PDB entry 9I7P | electron microscopy, 3.20 A resolution | chains E and A of the 10 polymer chains in the assembly

== Chain E ==
Molecule: Mitochondrial import receptor subunit Tom5
From: Thermochaetoides thermophila DSM 1495
Chain sequence (50 residues; row label = number of the first residue in the row):
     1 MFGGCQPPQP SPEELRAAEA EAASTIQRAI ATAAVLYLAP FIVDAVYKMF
Not modelled in the structure: 1-7

== Chain A ==
Molecule: Mitochondrial import receptor subunit (Tom40)-like protein
From: Thermochaetoides thermophila DSM 1495
UniProtKB: G0S7S2 (G0S7S2_CHATD); residue numbers follow UniProt; this construct covers 1-256, 267-347
Chain sequence (347 residues; numbered 1 to 347 plus 9 insertion-coded residues; 9 numbers in that range are skipped by the numbering (no residue carries them; nothing is unmodelled there); the number before each row is that of its first residue; a row labelled like 256A-256I holds insertion residues (256A, then the next letters in order)):
     1 MASSTNSPLA FLRSNPVFAS LSDLYDAFQE RRQKLGLSNP GLVENIAKEV QRDVLTTNLM
    61 FSGLRADLTK AFSLNPLFQV SHQFAMGERL SPYTFAALYG TSKMFAQGNI DDQGNLSTTF
   121 NYRWTPSFTT KTRFQITPGA TGQDMAQFEH EYSGADFTAT IKALNPSFLE GGLTGIFVGQ
   181 YLQSITPKLS LGLEAVWQRA GLTQGPDTAI SYVGRYKTEN WIASAQLQAQ GALNASYWQR
   241 LGEKVQAGVD MTLSVN
256A-256I PGAAMMGGP
   265 T
   267 KEGITTFGAK YDFRMSTFRA QIDTKGKLSC VLEKRVAAPV MMTFAADVDH FTQQAKVGVG
   327 ISIEAGGEEL QDQQPAPNIP F
Not modelled in the structure: 1-20, 256A-256I
Small-molecule neighbours:
  - DU0 (2-[2-[(1S,2S,4S,5'R,6R,7S,8R,9S,12S,13R,16S)-5',7,9,13-tetramethylspiro[5-oxapentacyclo[10.8.0.02,9.04,8.013,18]icos-18-ene-6,2'-oxane]-16-yl]oxyethyl]propane-1,3-diol), molecule 1: Leu-68, Ala-303, Pro-305, Val-306, Ile-329
  - DU0, molecule 2: Lys-188, Leu-189, Leu-191, Val-213, Gly-214, Arg-215, Tyr-216, Trp-221, Ala-223, Ser-224, Ala-225
  - DU0, molecule 3: Trp-221, Ala-223, Ser-224, Ala-225, Ala-235, Ser-236, Tyr-237
  - 1,2-diacyl-sn-glycero-3-phosphocholine (PC1), molecule 1: His-82, Tyr-93, Phe-95, Ile-110, Asp-111, Asp-112, Gln-113, Gly-114
  - 1,2-diacyl-sn-glycero-3-phosphocholine (PC1), molecule 2: His-82, Phe-84, Tyr-93, Asp-112, Gln-113
  - 1,2-diacyl-sn-glycero-3-phosphocholine (PC1), molecule 3: Phe-134, Gln-135, Ile-136, Gln-143, Asp-144, Met-145, Ala-146, Phe-148, Asn-165, Pro-166
  - 1,2-diacyl-sn-glycero-3-phosphocholine (PC1), molecule 4: Phe-273, Gly-274, Ala-275, Tyr-277, Phe-284, Ala-286, Gln-287, Ile-288, Leu-294
  - diundecyl phosphatidyl choline (PLC): Leu-64, Arg-65, Ala-66, Phe-84, Met-86, Leu-298, Lys-300, Val-302, Met-308, Phe-310, Val-325, Ile-327

== Interface between chain E and chain A ==
Pairs across the interface (34):
  Pro-10(E) / Thr-203(A)
  Leu-15(E) / Thr-203(A)
  Leu-15(E) / Gln-204(A)
  Leu-15(E) / Gly-205(A)
  Glu-19(E) / Arg-199(A)  salt bridge
  Glu-19(E) / Pro-206(A)
  Ala-22(E) / Thr-208(A)
  Thr-25(E) / Thr-208(A)  hydrogen bond
  Thr-25(E) / Ile-210(A)
  Arg-28(E) / Ile-210(A)
  Arg-28(E) / Tyr-212(A)
  Ala-29(E) / Leu-193(A)
  Ala-29(E) / Ala-195(A)  hydrophobic
  Thr-32(E) / Leu-193(A)
  Ala-33(E) / Tyr-181(A)
  Leu-36(E) / Tyr-181(A)  hydrophobic
  Leu-36(E) / Gln-183(A)
  Tyr-37(E) / Phe-28(A)
  Tyr-37(E) / Arg-32(A)  hydrogen bond (backbone-side chain)
  Tyr-37(E) / Tyr-181(A)
  Tyr-37(E) / Gln-183(A)
  Ala-39(E) / Ile-185(A)  hydrophobic
  Pro-40(E) / Arg-32(A)
  Pro-40(E) / Leu-35(A)
  Pro-40(E) / Leu-37(A)  hydrophobic
  Pro-40(E) / Gln-183(A)
  Pro-40(E) / Ser-184(A)
  Pro-40(E) / Ile-185(A)
  Phe-41(E) / Phe-28(A)  hydrophobic
  Phe-41(E) / Arg-31(A)
  Phe-41(E) / Arg-32(A)
  Val-43(E) / Ile-185(A)  hydrophobic
  Val-43(E) / Thr-186(A)
  Asp-44(E) / Leu-35(A)
Interface residues without a listed pair, chain E (21 interface residues in all): Gln-9, Ala-18, Ile-26, Leu-38, Tyr-47
Interface residues without a listed pair, chain A (26 interface residues in all): Phe-157, Leu-191, Gly-192, Val-196, Trp-197, Leu-202

== Summary ==
21 residues of chain E face 26 of chain A across their interface, with 2 hydrogen bonds and 1 salt bridge.
Among the polar pairs are Glu-19(E)/Arg-199(A), Thr-25(E)/Thr-208(A) and Tyr-37(E)/Arg-32(A).
Here chain E is Mitochondrial import receptor subunit Tom5 and chain A is Mitochondrial import receptor
subunit (Tom40)-like protein, both from Thermochaetoides thermophila DSM 1495. Entry 9I7P (CryoEM structure of
the Chaetomium thermophilum TOM core complex at 3.2 angstrom resolution) was determined by electron
microscopy, deposited together with 9I6B and 9I7T.
